Entry 6EK2 (X-ray diffraction, 2.65 A resolution); this record covers chains A and B of the 4 polymer chains in the assembly.

== Chain A (and B) ==
Molecule: CD81 antigen
From: Homo sapiens
Notes: chain B of this document is another copy of the same molecule, construct and numbering; everything in this record applies to it too
UniProtKB: P60033 (CD81_HUMAN); residues 112-201 here = UniProt positions 112-201
Amino-acid sequence (98 residues; numbered 110 to 207; the number before each row is that of its first residue):
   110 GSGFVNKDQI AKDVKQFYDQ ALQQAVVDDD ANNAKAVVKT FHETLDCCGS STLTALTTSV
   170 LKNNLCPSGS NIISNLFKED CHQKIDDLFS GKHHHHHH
Unresolved in the structure: 110-112, 203-207 (chain B: 110-112, 202-207)
Construct notes: expression tag (110-111, 202-207)
UniProt features mapped onto this chain:
  - site (Important for interaction with integrin): Lys116, Lys144, Lys148
  - mutagenesis: Lys116 (K116E: Reduces binding to integrin), Ile119 (I119A: No effect on integrin binding), Lys121 (K121E: No effect on integrin binding), Lys124 (K124E: No effect on integrin binding), Phe126 (F126A: No effect on integrin binding), Lys144 (K144E: Reduces binding to integrin; when associated with E-148), Lys148 (K148E: Reduces binding to integrin; when associated with E-144), Phe186 (F186A: No effect on integrin binding), Lys187 (K187E: No effect on integrin binding), Glu188 (E188K/Q: Strongly reduced affinity for HCV protein E2; when associated with E-196; E188K: Mildly reduced affinity for HCV protein E2), Asp196 (D196E: Strongly reduced affinity for HCV protein E2; when associated with K-188 or Q-188; D196K/Q/R: Strongly reduced affinity for HCV protein E2)
Disulfides: Cys156-Cys190, Cys157-Cys175

== Chain A / chain B interface ==
Pairs across the interface - 48 pairs, chain A then chain B:
  Phe113(A) - Gln125(B)
  Phe113(A) - Gln129(B)  hydrogen bond (backbone-side chain)
  Val114(A) - Asp122(B)
  Val114(A) - Gln125(B)
  Val114(A) - Phe126(B)  hydrophobic
  Val114(A) - Gln129(B)  hydrogen bond (backbone-side chain)
  Lys116(A) - Phe126(B)
  Ile119(A) - Ile119(B)  hydrophobic
  Ile119(A) - Asp122(B)
  Ile119(A) - Val123(B)  hydrophobic
  Asp122(A) - Val114(B)
  Asp122(A) - Ile119(B)
  Val123(A) - Ile119(B)  hydrophobic
  Val123(A) - Val123(B)  hydrophobic
  Gln125(A) - Phe113(B)
  Gln125(A) - Val114(B)
  Phe126(A) - Val114(B)  hydrophobic
  Phe126(A) - Lys116(B)
  Phe126(A) - Ile119(B)  hydrophobic
  Phe126(A) - Phe198(B)  hydrophobic
  Gln129(A) - Phe113(B)
  Gln129(A) - Val114(B)  hydrogen bond (side chain-backbone)
  Asn142(A) - Ser199(B)
  Ala145(A) - Gly200(B)
  Val146(A) - Phe198(B)
  Val146(A) - Ser199(B)
  Val146(A) - Gly200(B)
  Thr149(A) - Asp196(B)
  Thr149(A) - Leu197(B)
  Thr149(A) - Gly200(B)  hydrogen bond (side chain-backbone)
  Thr149(A) - Lys201(B)
  Phe150(A) - Leu197(B)
  Phe150(A) - Phe198(B)  hydrophobic
  Thr153(A) - Thr153(B)
  Asp196(A) - Thr149(B)
  Leu197(A) - Thr149(B)
  Leu197(A) - Phe150(B)
  Phe198(A) - Val123(B)  hydrophobic
  Phe198(A) - Phe126(B)  hydrophobic
  Phe198(A) - Val146(B)
  Phe198(A) - Phe150(B)  hydrophobic
  Ser199(A) - Asn142(B)
  Ser199(A) - Val146(B)
  Gly200(A) - Ala145(B)
  Gly200(A) - Val146(B)
  Gly200(A) - Thr149(B)  hydrogen bond (backbone-side chain)
  Lys201(A) - Thr149(B)
  His202(A) - Thr149(B)
Other interface residues (no listed pair), chain A (23 interface residues in all): Leu154
Other interface residues (no listed pair), chain B (22 interface residues in all): Leu154

== Overview ==
Chain A and chain B form an interface of 23 and 22 residues respectively; the contacts include 5 hydrogen
bonds. Polar pairs include Phe113(A)-Gln129(B), Val114(A)-Gln129(B) and Thr149(A)-Gly200(B). From UniProt: 11
mutagenesis sites on chain A.
Both chains are CD81 antigen (Homo sapiens). Entry 6EK2 (Crystal structure of human CD81 large extracellular
loop in complex with single chain fv fragment 10) was determined by X-ray diffraction (same publication as
6EJG and 6EJM).
